9J48 - chains D and d of the 48 polymer chains in the assembly; structure by electron microscopy, 3.04 A resolution.

== Chain D ==
Protein: Designed ankyrin repeat proteins, Ferritin heavy chain, N-terminally processed
From: Homo sapiens
Reference sequence: P02794 (FRIH_HUMAN); residues 213-374 here correspond to UniProt positions 16-177 (UniProt number = residue number - 197)
Amino-acid sequence (394 residues; each row starts with the number of its first residue):
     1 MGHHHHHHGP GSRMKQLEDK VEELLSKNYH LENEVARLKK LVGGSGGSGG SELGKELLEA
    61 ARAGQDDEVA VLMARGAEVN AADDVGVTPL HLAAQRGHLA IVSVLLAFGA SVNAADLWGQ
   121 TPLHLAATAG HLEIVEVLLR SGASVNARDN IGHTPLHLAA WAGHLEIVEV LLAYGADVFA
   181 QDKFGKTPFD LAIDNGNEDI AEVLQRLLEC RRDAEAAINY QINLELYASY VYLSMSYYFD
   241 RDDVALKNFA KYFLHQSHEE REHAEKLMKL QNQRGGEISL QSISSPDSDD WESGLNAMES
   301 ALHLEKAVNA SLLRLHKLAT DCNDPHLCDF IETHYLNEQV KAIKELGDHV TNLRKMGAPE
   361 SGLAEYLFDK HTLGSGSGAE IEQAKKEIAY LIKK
Disordered / not traced: 1-53, 375-394
Construct notes: conflict Ala-214 (Ser17 in P02794), Tyr-220 (Arg23 in P02794), Glu-277 (Arg80 in P02794), Ser-279 (Phe82 in P02794), Ser-282 (Asp85 in P02794), Ser-284 (Lys87 in P02794), Ser-285 (Lys88 in P02794), Ser-288 (Cys91 in P02794), Ser-300 (Cys103 in P02794), Ala-307 (Asn110 in P02794), Ala-310 (Gln113 in P02794), Arg-314 (Glu117 in P02794), Cys-322 (Lys125 in P02794); expression tag (375-394)
Disulfide bonds: Cys-210/Cys-322
Curated features (UniProtKB/Swiss-Prot):
  - binding site (Fe cation): Glu-225, Glu-260, His-263, Glu-305, Gln-339

== Chain d ==
Protein: Green fluorescent protein
From: Aequorea victoria
Reference sequence: A0A059PIQ0 (A0A059PIQ0_AEQVI); aligned to UniProt positions 1-231 over residues 1-231
Amino-acid sequence (234 residues; each row starts with the number of its first residue; note: 2 numbers in that range are skipped by the numbering (no residue carries them; nothing is unmodelled there)):
     1 MSKGEELFTG VVPILVELDG DVNGHKFSVR GEGEGDATNG KLTLKFICTT GKLPVPWPTL
    61 VTTL
    66 T
    68 VQCFSRYPDH MKRHDFFKSA MPEGYVQERT ISFKDDGTYK TRAEVKFEGD TLVNRIELKG
   128 IDFKEDGNIL GHKLEYNFNS HNVYITADKQ KNGIKANFKI RHNVEDGSVQ LADHYQQNTP
   188 IGDGPVLLPD NHYLSTQSAL SKDPNEKRDH MVLLEFVTAA GITHHHHHH
Disordered / not traced: 1, 233-236
Construct notes: conflict Ser-2 (Arg in A0A059PIQ0), Arg-30 (Ser in A0A059PIQ0), Ser-72 (Ala in A0A059PIQ0), Arg-80 (Gln in A0A059PIQ0); chromophore (66, 66, 66); expression tag (232-236)
Modified / non-standard residues: Thr-66 (chromophore; CRO)
Covalent attachments: covalent link Leu-64/Thr-66; covalent link Thr-66/Val-68

== How chain D and chain d interact ==
Residue-residue contacts (23; chain D residue first):
  Arg-96(D) / Val-11(d)
  Leu-117(D) / Asp-210(d)
  Trp-118(D) / Thr-43(d)  hydrogen bond
  Trp-118(D) / Leu-44(d)
  Trp-118(D) / Val-219(d)
  Trp-118(D) / Leu-221(d)
  Thr-128(D) / Asn-39(d)
  Thr-128(D) / Lys-41(d)
  Asn-150(D) / Leu-221(d)
  Ile-151(D) / Ala-206(d)  hydrophobic
  Ile-151(D) / Leu-221(d)  hydrophobic
  Ile-151(D) / Phe-223(d)  hydrophobic
  Leu-158(D) / Phe-223(d)  hydrophobic
  Trp-161(D) / Arg-73(d)
  Trp-161(D) / Phe-223(d)  hydrophobic
  Trp-161(D) / Thr-225(d)
  Asp-182(D) / Gln-204(d)
  Phe-184(D) / Asn-146(d)
  Phe-184(D) / Ser-147(d)
  Phe-184(D) / Gln-204(d)
  Phe-184(D) / Ser-205(d)
  Asn-195(D) / Arg-73(d)
  Asn-195(D) / Thr-225(d)
Also at the interface, not in a pair above, chain D (18 interface residues in all): Arg-62, Gln-120, Leu-125, His-153, Ala-162, Lys-186, Asn-197
Also at the interface, not in a pair above, chain d (20 interface residues in all): Glu-34, Phe-145, Pro-211, Leu-220

== Summary ==
18 residues of chain D face 20 of chain d across their interface, with 1 hydrogen bond. The hydrogen-bonded
pair is Trp-118(D)/Thr-43(d). Curated annotation (UniProt) lists 5 Fe cation-binding residues on chain D.
Here chain D is Designed ankyrin repeat proteins, Ferritin heavy chain, N-terminally processed (Homo sapiens)
and chain d is Green fluorescent protein (Aequorea victoria). Entry 9J48 (GFP bound to 24-mer
DARPin-apoferritin model 6c) was determined by electron microscopy, deposited together with 9IRV and 9IVP.
